PDB entry 3NV2 | X-ray diffraction, 2.34 A resolution | chain A

Chain A:
Molecule: Galectin 9 short isoform variant
Organism: Homo sapiens
Notes: fragment: C-terminal carbohydrate recognition domain, residues 186-323
UniProtKB: Q53FQ0 (Q53FQ0_HUMAN); numbering as in UniProt (aligned over 186-323)
Sequence (138 residues; row label = number of the first residue in the row):
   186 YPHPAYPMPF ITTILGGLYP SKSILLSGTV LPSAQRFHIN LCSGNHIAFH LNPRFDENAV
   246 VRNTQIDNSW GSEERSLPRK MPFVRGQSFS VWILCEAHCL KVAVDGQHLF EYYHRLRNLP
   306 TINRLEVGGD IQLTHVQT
Not modelled in the structure: 186-187
Ion coordination: Ni2+ near His320 (its only coordinating residue here)
Reported in the primary citation:
  - specificity-determining residues: His223 (proposed by the authors, not directly observed)

Overview:
From the paper: the specificity determinant His223.
Chain A is Galectin 9 short isoform variant (Homo sapiens); the structure, Crystal structure of human
galectin-9 C-terminal CRD in complex with N-acetyllactosamine, was determined by X-ray diffraction, deposited
together with 3NV1, 3NV3 and 3NV4.
